Entry 4Y74 (X-ray diffraction, 2.70 A resolution); this record covers chains V and W of the 34 polymer chains in the assembly.

# Chain V
Name: Proteasome subunit beta type-2
Source organism: Saccharomyces cerevisiae (strain ATCC 204508 / S288c)
Notes: EC 3.4.25.1
UniProtKB: P25043 (PSB2_YEAST); residues 1-232 here correspond to UniProt positions 30-261 (UniProt number = residue number + 29)
Amino-acid sequence (232 residues; numbered 1 to 232; the number before each row is that of its first residue):
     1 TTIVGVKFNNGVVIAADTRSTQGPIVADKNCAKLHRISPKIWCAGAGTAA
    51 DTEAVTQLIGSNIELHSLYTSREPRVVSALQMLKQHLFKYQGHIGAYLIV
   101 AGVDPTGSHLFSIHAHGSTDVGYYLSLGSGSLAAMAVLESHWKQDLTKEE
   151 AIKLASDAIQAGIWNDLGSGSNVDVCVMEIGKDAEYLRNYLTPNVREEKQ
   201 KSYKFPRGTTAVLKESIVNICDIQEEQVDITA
Unresolved in the structure: 223-232
Swiss-Prot annotation at these positions:
  - active site: T1 (Nucleophile)
Ion coordination: Mg2+: I163, D166, S169 (shared with 1 residue of chain L)

# Chain W
Name: Proteasome subunit beta type-3
Source organism: Saccharomyces cerevisiae (strain ATCC 204508 / S288c)
Notes: EC 3.4.25.1
UniProtKB: P25451 (PSB3_YEAST); residues 0-204 here correspond to UniProt positions 1-205 (UniProt number = residue number + 1)
Amino-acid sequence (205 residues; row label = number of the first residue in the row; numbering starts at 0):
     0 MSDPSSINGGIVVAMTGKDCVAIACDLRLGSQSLGVSNKFEKIFHYGHVF
    50 LGITGLATDVTTLNEMFRYKTNLYKLKEERAIEPETFTQLVSSSLYERRF
   100 GPYFVGPVVAGINSKSGKPFIAGFDLIGCIDEAKDFIVSGTASDQLFGMC
   150 ESLYEPNLEPEDLFETISQALLNAADRDALSGWGAVVYIIKKDEVVKRYL
   200 KMRQD
Unresolved in the structure: 0
Swiss-Prot annotation at these positions:
  - modified residue: S30 (Phosphoserine)
  - cross-link: K69 (Glycyl lysine isopeptide (Lys-Gly) (interchain with G-Cter in ubiquitin))
Ion coordination: Mg2+: D204 (shared with 3 residues of chain K)

# Interface between chain V and chain W
Contacting residue pairs - 59 pairs, chain V then chain W:
  I25(V) with D143(W); F146(W), hydrophobic
  V26(V) with F146(W)
  A27(V) with D130(W)
  D28(V) with D130(W)
  K29(V) with E150(W), salt bridge
  A49(V) with C128(W), hydrophobic
  A50(V) with Y95(W); I126(W), hydrophobic; C128(W)
  D51(V) with Y95(W), hydrogen bond; R98(W), salt bridge
  A54(V) with Y95(W), hydrophobic
  Y90(V) with F99(W), hydrophobic
  H93(V) with R98(W), hydrogen bond (backbone-side chain); F99(W)
  I94(V) with F99(W), hydrophobic
  R196(V) with E150(W), salt bridge
  K199(V) with E150(W), hydrogen bond (side chain-backbone); S151(W); Y153(W), hydrogen bond (side chain-backbone)
  S202(V) with E154(W), hydrogen bond
  Y203(V) with S151(W); L152(W), hydrophobic; E154(W)
  K204(V) with E154(W); D161(W)
  F205(V) with L152(W), hydrophobic; E164(W); Q168(W)
  R207(V) with E160(W), salt bridge; D161(W), salt bridge; E164(W)
  G208(V) with E164(W), hydrogen bond (backbone-side chain)
  T209(V) with E164(W)
  T210(V) with E164(W), hydrogen bond; S167(W); Q168(W), hydrogen bond; L199(W)
  A211(V) with L199(W); K200(W), hydrogen bond (backbone-backbone)
  V212(V) with F163(W), hydrophobic; Y198(W)
  L213(V) with Y198(W), hydrogen bond (backbone-backbone); L199(W); K200(W)
  K214(V) with R197(W); Y198(W), hydrogen bond (backbone-backbone)
  E215(V) with K196(W); R197(W), salt bridge
  S216(V) with V195(W); K196(W), hydrogen bond (backbone-backbone)
  I217(V) with V194(W)
  V218(V) with H44(W); V194(W), hydrogen bond (backbone-backbone); K196(W)
  N219(V) with H44(W)
  I220(V) with G46(W)
  D222(V) with K74(W), salt bridge
Interface residues without a listed pair, chain V (35 interface residues in all): T48, P206
Interface residues without a listed pair, chain W (39 interface residues in all): H47, F49, G127, E131, L157, E158, T165, L171, Y187, E193

# Summary
Chain V and chain W form an interface of 35 and 39 residues respectively, with 13 hydrogen bonds and 7 salt
bridges. Polar pairs include K29(V)-E150(W), D51(V)-R98(W) and R196(V)-E150(W). Curated annotation (UniProt)
lists active-site residue T1(V) on chain V.
Here chain V is Proteasome subunit beta type-2 and chain W is Proteasome subunit beta type-3, both from
Saccharomyces cerevisiae (strain ATCC 204508 / S288c). Entry 4Y74 (Yeast 20S proteasome in complex with
Ac-LAL-ep) was determined by X-ray diffraction, deposited together with 4Y69, 4Y6A, 4Y6V, 4Y6Z, 4Y70, 4Y75 and
34 further entries.
